PDB entry 5XOJ | X-ray diffraction, 2.20 A resolution | chains C and G of the 6 polymer chains in the assembly

[Chain C]
Protein: Exportin-1
Organism: Saccharomyces cerevisiae (strain ATCC 204508 / S288c)
Notes: engineered mutation(s): residues 377-413 deleted
UniProtKB: P30822 (XPO1_YEAST); residue numbers follow UniProt; this construct covers 1-376, 414-1084
Chain sequence (1047 residues; each row starts with the number of its first residue; note: 37 numbers in that range are skipped by the numbering (no residue carries them; nothing is unmodelled there)):
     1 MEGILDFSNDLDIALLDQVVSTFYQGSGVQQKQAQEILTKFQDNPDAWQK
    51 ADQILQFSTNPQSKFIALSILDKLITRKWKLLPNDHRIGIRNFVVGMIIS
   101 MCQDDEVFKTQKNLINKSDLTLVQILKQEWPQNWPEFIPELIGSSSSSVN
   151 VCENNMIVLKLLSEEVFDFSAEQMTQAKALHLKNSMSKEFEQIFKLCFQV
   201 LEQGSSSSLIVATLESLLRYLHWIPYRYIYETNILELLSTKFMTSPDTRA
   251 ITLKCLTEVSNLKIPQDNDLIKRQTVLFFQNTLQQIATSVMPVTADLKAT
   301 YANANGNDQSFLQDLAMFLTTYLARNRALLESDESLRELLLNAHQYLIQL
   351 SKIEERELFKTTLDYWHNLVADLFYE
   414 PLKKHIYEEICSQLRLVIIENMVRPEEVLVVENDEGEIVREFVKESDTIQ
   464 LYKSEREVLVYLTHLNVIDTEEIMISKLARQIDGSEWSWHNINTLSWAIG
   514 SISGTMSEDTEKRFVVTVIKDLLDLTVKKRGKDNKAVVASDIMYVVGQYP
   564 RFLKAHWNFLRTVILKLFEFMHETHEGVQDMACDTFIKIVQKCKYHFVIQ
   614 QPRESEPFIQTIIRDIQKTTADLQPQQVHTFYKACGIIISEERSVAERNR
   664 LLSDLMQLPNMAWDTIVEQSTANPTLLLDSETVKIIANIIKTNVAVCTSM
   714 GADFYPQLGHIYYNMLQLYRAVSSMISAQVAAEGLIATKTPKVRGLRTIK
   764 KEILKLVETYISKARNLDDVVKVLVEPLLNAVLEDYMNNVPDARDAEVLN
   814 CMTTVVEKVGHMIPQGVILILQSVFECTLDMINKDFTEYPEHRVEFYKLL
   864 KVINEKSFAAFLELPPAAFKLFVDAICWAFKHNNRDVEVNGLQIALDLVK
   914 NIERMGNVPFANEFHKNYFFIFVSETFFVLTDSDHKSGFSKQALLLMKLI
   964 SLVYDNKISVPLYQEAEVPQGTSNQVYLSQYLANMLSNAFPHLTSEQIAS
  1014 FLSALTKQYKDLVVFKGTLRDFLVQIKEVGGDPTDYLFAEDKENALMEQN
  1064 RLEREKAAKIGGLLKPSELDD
Disordered / not traced: 1-9, 263-265, 978-983, 1055-1084
UniProt features mapped onto this chain:
  - modified residue: Ser-1080 (Phosphoserine)
What the authors report for this chain:
  - conformationally variable residues (loop rearrangement): Leu-877

[Chain G]
Protein: Nup42p
UniProtKB: E7Q297 (E7Q297_YEASB); numbering as in UniProt (aligned over 88-122)
Chain sequence (35 residues; row label = number of the first residue in the row):
    88 KPSAFGAPAFGSSAPINVNPPSTTSAFGAPSFGST
Disordered / not traced: 88-109, 118-122
What the authors report for this chain:
  - contacts within the chain: Ser-112/Phe-114

[How chain C and chain G interact]
Pairs across the interface (27):
  Trp-676(C) with Phe-114(G), hydrophobic
  Ile-679(C) with Phe-114(G), hydrophobic
  Val-680(C) with Thr-111(G); Ser-112(G)
  Ser-683(C) with Ser-112(G); Ala-113(G), hydrogen bond (side chain-backbone); Phe-114(G)
  Thr-684(C) with Thr-111(G)
  Pro-687(C) with Phe-114(G); Pro-117(G)
  Thr-688(C) with Pro-117(G)
  Leu-690(C) with Gly-115(G)
  Leu-691(C) with Pro-117(G), hydrophobic
  Tyr-726(C) with Thr-110(G)
  Asn-727(C) with Thr-110(G); Thr-111(G), hydrogen bond (side chain-backbone); Ser-112(G), hydrogen bond (side chain-backbone); Phe-114(G)
  Gln-730(C) with Ser-112(G), hydrogen bond (side chain-backbone); Ala-113(G), hydrogen bond (side chain-backbone); Phe-114(G), hydrogen bond (side chain-backbone)
  Leu-731(C) with Phe-114(G), hydrophobic
  Ala-734(C) with Gly-115(G); Ala-116(G)
  Ser-737(C) with Ala-116(G)
  Met-738(C) with Ala-116(G), hydrophobic; Pro-117(G)
Other interface residues (no listed pair), chain C (17 interface residues in all): Ile-699
From the paper, about this interface:
  - pairs named by the authors: Trp-676(C)/Phe-114(G), Ile-679(C)/Phe-114(G), Leu-690(C)/Phe-114(G), Gln-730(C)/Ser-112(G) (hydrogen bond), Leu-731(C)/Phe-114(G), Ala-734(C)/Phe-114(G)
  - interface residues, chain C: Ser-683(C), Thr-684(C), Thr-688(C), Leu-691(C), Asn-727(C), Gln-730(C), Ser-737(C), Met-738(C)
  - interface residues, chain G: Gly-115(G), Ala-116(G), Pro-117(G)

[Overview]
17 residues of chain C face 8 of chain G across their interface; the contacts include 6 hydrogen bonds. Polar
contacts include Ser-683(C)/Ala-113(G), Asn-727(C)/Thr-111(G) and Asn-727(C)/Ser-112(G). The authors report
contacts between Trp-676(C) and Phe-114(G), Ile-679(C) and Phe-114(G) and Leu-690(C) and Phe-114(G) among
others; a hydrogen bond between Gln-730(C) and Ser-112(G). From the paper: interface residues Ser-683(C),
Thr-684(C) and Gly-115(G) among others; conformational variability at Leu-877(C).
Here chain C is Exportin-1 (Saccharomyces cerevisiae (strain ATCC 204508 / S288c)) and chain G is Nup42p.
Entry 5XOJ (Crystal structure of Xpo1p-PKI-Nup42p-Gsp1p-GTP complex) was determined by X-ray diffraction.
